9E2X - chains 4 and 6 of the 15 polymer chains in the assembly; structure by electron microscopy, 3.50 A resolution.

# Chain 4
Protein: DNA replication licensing factor MCM4
Organism: Saccharomyces cerevisiae W303
Notes: EC 3.6.4.12
Reference sequence: P30665 (MCM4_YEAST); residues 1-933 here = UniProt positions 1-933
Chain sequence (933 residues; each row starts with the number of its first residue):
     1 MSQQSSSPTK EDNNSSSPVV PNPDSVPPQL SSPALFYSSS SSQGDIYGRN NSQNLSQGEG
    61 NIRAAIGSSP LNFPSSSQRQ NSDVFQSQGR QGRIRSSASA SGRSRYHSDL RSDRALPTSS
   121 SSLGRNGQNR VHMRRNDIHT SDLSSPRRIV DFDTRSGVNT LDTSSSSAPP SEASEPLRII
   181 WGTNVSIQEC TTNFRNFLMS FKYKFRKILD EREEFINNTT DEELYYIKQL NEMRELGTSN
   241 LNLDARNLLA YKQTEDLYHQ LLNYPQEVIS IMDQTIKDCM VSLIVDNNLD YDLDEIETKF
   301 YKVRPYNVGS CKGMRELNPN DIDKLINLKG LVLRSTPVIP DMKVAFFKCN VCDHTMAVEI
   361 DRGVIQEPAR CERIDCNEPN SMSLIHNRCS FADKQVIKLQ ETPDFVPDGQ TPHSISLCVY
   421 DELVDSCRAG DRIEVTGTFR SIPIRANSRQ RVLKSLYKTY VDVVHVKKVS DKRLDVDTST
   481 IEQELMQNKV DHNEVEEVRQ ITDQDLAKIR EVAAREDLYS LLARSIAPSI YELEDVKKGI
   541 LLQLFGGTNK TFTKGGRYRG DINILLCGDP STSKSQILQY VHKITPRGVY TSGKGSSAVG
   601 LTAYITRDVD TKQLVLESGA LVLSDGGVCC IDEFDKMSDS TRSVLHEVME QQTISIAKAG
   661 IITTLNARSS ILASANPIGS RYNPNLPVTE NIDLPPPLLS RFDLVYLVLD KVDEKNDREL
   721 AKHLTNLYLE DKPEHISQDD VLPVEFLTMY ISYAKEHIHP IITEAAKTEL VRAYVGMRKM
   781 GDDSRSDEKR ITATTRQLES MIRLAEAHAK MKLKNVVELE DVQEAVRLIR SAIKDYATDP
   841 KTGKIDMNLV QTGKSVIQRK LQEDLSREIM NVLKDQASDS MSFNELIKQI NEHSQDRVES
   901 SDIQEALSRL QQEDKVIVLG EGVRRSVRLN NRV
Unresolved in the structure: 1-174, 470-500, 729-738, 782-791, 837-933
Ion coordination: Zn2+: Cys-349, Cys-352, Cys-371, Cys-376; Mg2+: Ser-575, Asp-632 (together with ADP)
Residues lining bound ligands:
  - ADP (adenosine-5'-diphosphate), molecule 1: Ser-529, Ile-530, Tyr-531, Leu-533, Asp-569, Pro-570, Ser-571, Thr-572, Ser-573, Lys-574, Ser-575, Gln-576, Leu-720, Leu-724
  - ADP, molecule 2: Tyr-558, Glu-650, Arg-701, Thr-795, Arg-796, Glu-799

# Chain 6
Protein: DNA replication licensing factor MCM6
Organism: Saccharomyces cerevisiae W303
Notes: EC 3.6.4.12
Reference sequence: P53091 (MCM6_YEAST); residues 1-1017 here = UniProt positions 1-1017
Chain sequence (1017 residues; row label = number of the first residue in the row):
     1 MSSPFPADTP SSNRPSNSSP PPSSIGAGFG SSSGLDSQIG SRLHFPSSSQ PHVSNSQTGP
    61 FVNDSTQFSS QRLQTDGSAT NDMEGNEPAR SFKSRALNHV KKVDDVTGEK VREAFEQFLE
   121 DFSVQSTDTG EVEKVYRAQI EFMKIYDLNT IYIDYQHLSM RENGALAMAI SEQYYRFLPF
   181 LQKGLRRVVR KYAPELLNTS DSLKRSEGDE GQADEDEQQD DDMNGSSLPR DSGSSAAPGN
   241 GTSAMATRSI TTSTSPEQTE RVFQISFFNL PTVHRIRDIR SEKIGSLLSI SGTVTRTSEV
   301 RPELYKASFT CDMCRAIVDN VEQSFKYTEP TFCPNPSCEN RAFWTLNVTR SRFLDWQKVR
   361 IQENANEIPT GSMPRTLDVI LRGDSVERAK PGDRCKFTGV EIVVPDVTQL GLPGVKPSST
   421 LDTRGISKTT EGLNSGVTGL RSLGVRDLTY KISFLACHVI SIGSNIGASS PDANSNNRET
   481 ELQMAANLQA NNVYQDNERD QEVFLNSLSS DEINELKEMV KDEHIYDKLV RSIAPAVFGH
   541 EAVKKGILLQ MLGGVHKSTV EGIKLRGDIN ICVVGDPSTS KSQFLKYVVG FAPRSVYTSG
   601 KASSAAGLTA AVVRDEEGGD YTIEAGALML ADNGICCIDE FDKMDISDQV AIHEAMEQQT
   661 ISIAKAGIHA TLNARTSILA AANPVGGRYN RKLSLRGNLN MTAPIMSRFD LFFVILDDCN
   721 EKIDTELASH IVDLHMKRDE AIEPPFSAEQ LRRYIKYART FKPILTKEAR SYLVEKYKEL
   781 RKDDAQGFSR SSYRITVRQL ESMIRLSEAI ARANCVDEIT PSFIAEAYDL LRQSIIRVDV
   841 DDVEMDEEFD NIESQSHAAS GNNDDNDDGT GSGVITSEPP ADIEEGQSEA TARPGTSEKK
   901 KTTVTYDKYV SMMNMIVRKI AEVDREGAEE LTAVDIVDWY LLQKENDLGS LAEYWEERRL
   961 AFKVIKRLVK DRILMEIHGT RHNLRDLENE ENENNKTVYV IHPNCEVLDQ LEPQDSS
Unresolved in the structure: 1-90, 128-130, 201-251, 419-428, 464-498, 786-789, 836-1017
Ion coordination: Zn2+: Cys-311, Cys-314, Cys-333, Cys-338
Residues lining bound ligands:
  - ADP (adenosine-5'-diphosphate): Ala-536, Val-537, Phe-538, Asp-576, Pro-577, Ser-578, Thr-579, Ser-580, Lys-581, Ser-582, Gln-583, Leu-727, Ile-731
  - ATP (adenosine-5'-triphosphate): Leu-565, Glu-657, Gln-658, Arg-708, Val-797, Arg-798, Glu-801

# How chain 4 and chain 6 interact
Residue-residue contacts - 113 pairs, chain 4 then chain 6:
  Thr-336(4) / Thr-430(6)
  Pro-340(4) / Ser-281(6)
  Pro-340(4) / Tyr-450(6)  hydrophobic
  Met-342(4) / Tyr-450(6)
  Phe-347(4) / Leu-440(6)  hydrophobic
  Val-351(4) / Leu-97(6)  hydrophobic
  Val-351(4) / Lys-102(6)
  Cys-352(4) / Lys-102(6)
  Cys-352(4) / Val-103(6)  hydrogen bond (backbone-backbone)
  Asp-353(4) / Lys-102(6)  salt bridge
  Asp-353(4) / Val-103(6)
  Gly-363(4) / Val-437(6)
  Gly-363(4) / Thr-438(6)  hydrogen bond (backbone-backbone)
  Val-364(4) / Thr-438(6)
  Ile-365(4) / Val-437(6)  hydrophobic
  Ile-365(4) / Thr-438(6)  hydrogen bond (backbone-backbone)
  Glu-367(4) / Gly-439(6)
  Glu-367(4) / Leu-440(6)
  Glu-367(4) / Arg-441(6)  salt bridge
  Pro-368(4) / Arg-441(6)
  Arg-373(4) / Val-103(6)
  Glu-378(4) / Arg-95(6)  salt bridge
  Glu-378(4) / Leu-97(6)
  Asn-380(4) / Arg-441(6)
  Leu-384(4) / Leu-440(6)  hydrophobic
  Leu-384(4) / Tyr-450(6)
  His-386(4) / Val-403(6)
  His-386(4) / Leu-448(6)
  His-386(4) / Tyr-450(6)  hydrogen bond
  Asn-387(4) / Tyr-175(6)
  Asn-387(4) / Phe-325(6)
  Asn-387(4) / Ile-402(6)
  Asn-387(4) / Val-403(6)  hydrogen bond (side chain-backbone)
  Arg-388(4) / Arg-176(6)
  Phe-391(4) / Ser-281(6)
  Phe-391(4) / Ile-284(6)  hydrophobic
  Phe-391(4) / Tyr-450(6)  hydrophobic
  Ala-392(4) / Ser-281(6)  hydrogen bond (backbone-side chain)
  Asp-393(4) / Arg-280(6)  salt bridge
  Asp-393(4) / Ser-281(6)  hydrogen bond
  Lys-394(4) / Leu-433(6)  hydrogen bond (side chain-backbone)
  Val-396(4) / Thr-430(6)
  Lys-398(4) / Glu-431(6)  salt bridge
  Ser-416(4) / Glu-431(6)  hydrogen bond
  Cys-418(4) / Leu-433(6)  hydrophobic
  Asp-425(4) / Arg-280(6)  salt bridge
  Asp-425(4) / Arg-375(6)  salt bridge
  Arg-428(4) / Pro-369(6)
  Arg-428(4) / Thr-370(6)  hydrogen bond (side chain-backbone)
  Arg-428(4) / Gly-371(6)
  Arg-428(4) / Ser-372(6)
  Arg-445(4) / Val-445(6)  hydrogen bond (side chain-backbone)
  Arg-449(4) / Pro-417(6)
  Arg-449(4) / Arg-446(6)
  Arg-451(4) / Val-445(6)
  Lys-458(4) / Glu-431(6)
  Tyr-460(4) / Leu-433(6)  hydrophobic
  Lys-550(4) / His-735(6)  hydrogen bond (side chain-backbone)
  Lys-550(4) / Arg-738(6)
  Phe-552(4) / Leu-734(6)  hydrophobic
  Phe-552(4) / Arg-738(6)
  Phe-552(4) / Asp-739(6)
  Thr-553(4) / Asp-739(6)
  Lys-554(4) / Asp-739(6)
  Tyr-558(4) / Leu-734(6)
  Tyr-558(4) / His-735(6)
  Asp-610(4) / Thr-429(6)
  Gln-613(4) / Arg-360(6)  hydrogen bond
  Gln-613(4) / Thr-376(6)
  Ser-618(4) / Gly-371(6)
  Ser-640(4) / Lys-601(6)
  Ser-643(4) / Lys-601(6)
  His-646(4) / Glu-640(6)
  His-646(4) / Lys-643(6)
  Glu-647(4) / Ser-599(6)  hydrogen bond
  Glu-647(4) / Asp-639(6)
  Glu-647(4) / Glu-640(6)
  Glu-650(4) / Ser-582(6)  hydrogen bond
  Gln-651(4) / Lys-586(6)
  Gln-651(4) / Tyr-597(6)
  Ser-655(4) / Tyr-597(6)
  Ser-655(4) / Ser-599(6)
  Ser-655(4) / Ala-602(6)
  Ile-656(4) / Ala-602(6)  hydrophobic
  Ala-657(4) / Thr-598(6)
  Ala-657(4) / Ser-603(6)
  Ala-657(4) / Ser-604(6)
  Ala-657(4) / Ala-606(6)
  Lys-658(4) / Ala-602(6)
  Lys-658(4) / Ser-604(6)
  Lys-658(4) / Ala-606(6)
  Lys-658(4) / Gly-607(6)
  Gly-660(4) / Glu-624(6)
  Pro-697(4) / Gly-687(6)
  Lys-767(4) / Ser-729(6)  hydrogen bond (side chain-backbone)
  Lys-767(4) / Val-732(6)
  Lys-767(4) / Asp-733(6)  salt bridge
  Lys-767(4) / Met-736(6)
  Val-771(4) / Ser-729(6)
  Tyr-774(4) / Asp-724(6)
  Tyr-774(4) / Ala-728(6)  hydrophobic
  Val-775(4) / Glu-721(6)
  Arg-778(4) / Asp-717(6)  salt bridge
  Arg-778(4) / Cys-719(6)
  Arg-778(4) / Asp-724(6)
  Lys-779(4) / Glu-721(6)
  Thr-794(4) / Ser-578(6)
  Thr-795(4) / Ser-578(6)  hydrogen bond (side chain-backbone)
  Thr-795(4) / Leu-727(6)
  Leu-798(4) / Ala-728(6)  hydrophobic
  Leu-798(4) / Ile-731(6)  hydrophobic
  Glu-799(4) / Ile-731(6)
  Ile-802(4) / His-735(6)
Interface residues without a listed pair, chain 4 (83 interface residues in all): Val-338, Ile-339, Asn-350, Ile-360, Met-382, Val-424, Gln-450, Thr-551, Asp-608, Val-622, Leu-623, Val-644, Ala-659, Ile-662, Arg-701, Ile-762, Thr-763, Glu-764
Interface residues without a listed pair, chain 6 (81 interface residues in all): Lys-101, Arg-277, Thr-295, Arg-296, Met-373, Pro-405, Leu-410, Asn-434, Lys-451, Ile-452, Pro-577, Val-596, Leu-608, Ala-625, Leu-630, Thr-725

# Overview
Chain 4 and chain 6 form an interface of 83 and 81 residues respectively; the contacts include 17 hydrogen
bonds and 9 salt bridges. Polar contacts include Asp-353(4)/Lys-102(6), Glu-367(4)/Arg-441(6) and
Glu-378(4)/Arg-95(6). One ADP molecule is bound between chain 4 and chain 6.
Chain 4 is DNA replication licensing factor MCM4 and chain 6 is DNA replication licensing factor MCM6, both
from Saccharomyces cerevisiae W303; the structure, Cryo-EM structure of yeast CMG helicase stalled at
G4-containing DNA template, state 2, was determined by electron microscopy together with 9E2W, 9E2Y and 9E2Z
from the same study.
